Entry 5WQK (X-ray diffraction, 1.70 A resolution); this record covers chain A.

[Chain A]
Molecule: Sulfurtransferase
Organism: Mus musculus
UniProt: Q505N7 (Q505N7_MOUSE); numbering as in UniProt (aligned over 5-297)
Sequence (293 residues; each row starts with the number of its first residue):
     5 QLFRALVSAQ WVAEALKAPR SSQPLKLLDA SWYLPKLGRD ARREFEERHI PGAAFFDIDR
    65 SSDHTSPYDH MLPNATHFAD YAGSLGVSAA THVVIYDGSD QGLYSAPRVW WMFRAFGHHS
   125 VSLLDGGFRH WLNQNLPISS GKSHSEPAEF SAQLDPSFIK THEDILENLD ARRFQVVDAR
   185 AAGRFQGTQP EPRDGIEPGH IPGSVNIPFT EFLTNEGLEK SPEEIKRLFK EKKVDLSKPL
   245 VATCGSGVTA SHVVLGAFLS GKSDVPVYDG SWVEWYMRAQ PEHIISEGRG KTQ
Modified / non-standard residues: C248 (S-mercaptocysteine; CSS)
Differences from the reference sequence: engineered mutation S65 (Cys in Q505N7), S255 (Cys in Q505N7), S264 (Cys in Q505N7)
Bound ions: Na+ site 1: D73, H74, S250, D273; Na+ site 2: E195, R197, I200
Small-molecule neighbours: compound1 (7NC; 4-methyl-2-(2-naphthalen-1-yl-2-oxidanylidene-ethyl)sulfanyl-1H-pyrimidin-6-one): W36, L38, P39, D73, H74, Y108, R188, P196, R197, C248, G249, S250, V252, T253, V277
What the authors report for this chain:
  - post-translational modification sites: C248
  - binding site for compound1: W36, L38, P39, D73, H74, Y108, R188, E195, P196, R197, C248, G249, S250, V252, V277
  - contacts within the chain: D73-R197 (salt bridge)
  - conformationally variable residues (side-chain flip): R197

[Summary]
Ligands of chain A: compound1. D73, H74, S250 and D273 form the Na+ site 1. E195, R197 and I200 coordinate Na+
site 2. The paper reports a binding site for compound1 at W36, L38 and P39 among others; a modification site
at C248.
Chain A is Sulfurtransferase (Mus musculus); the structure, Crystal structure of 3-Mercaptopyruvate
Sulfurtransferase(3MST) in complex with compound1, was determined by X-ray diffraction, deposited together
with 5WQJ.
